PDB entry 6U5O | electron microscopy, 3.70 A resolution | chains Q and R of the 5 polymer chains in the assembly

[Chain Q (and R)]
Name: Phosphoprotein
Source organism: Human metapneumovirus (strain CAN97-83)
Notes: chain R of this document is another copy of the same molecule, construct and numbering; everything in this record applies to it too
UniProtKB: Q8B9Q8 (PHOSP_HMPVC); numbering as in UniProt (aligned over 1-294)
Chain sequence (319 residues; row label = number of the first residue in the row; numbers below 1 keep their minus sign (Met-24 is residue -24)):
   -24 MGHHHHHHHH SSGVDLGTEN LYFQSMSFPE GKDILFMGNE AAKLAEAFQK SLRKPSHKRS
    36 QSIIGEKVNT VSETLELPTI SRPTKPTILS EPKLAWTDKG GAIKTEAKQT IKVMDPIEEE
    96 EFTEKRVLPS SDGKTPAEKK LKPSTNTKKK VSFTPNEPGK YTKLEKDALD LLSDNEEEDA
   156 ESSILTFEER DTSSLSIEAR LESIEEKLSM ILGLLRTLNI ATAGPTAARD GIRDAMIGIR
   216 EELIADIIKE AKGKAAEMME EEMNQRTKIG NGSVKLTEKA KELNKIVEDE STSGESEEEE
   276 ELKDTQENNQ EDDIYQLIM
Not modelled in the structure: -24 to 170, 237-294 (chain R: -24 to 167, 220-294)
Construct notes: initiating methionine (-24); expression tag (-23 to 0)
Curated features (UniProtKB/Swiss-Prot):
  - region: Met12 to Arg28 (Binding to monomeric RNA-free nucleoprotein), Lys123 to Phe128 (Binding to host phosphatase PP1), Lys135 to Ser157 (Binding to protein M2-1), Ser169 to Asn194 (Oligomerization and binding to RNA-directed RNA polymerase L), Leu251 to Asp279 (Binding to RNA-directed RNA polymerase L), Gln281 to Met294 (Binding to the N-RNA complex)
  - modified residue (Phosphoserine): Ser106, Ser148, Ser157, Ser158, Ser168, Ser171

[How chain Q and chain R interact]
Residue-residue contacts (41; chain Q residue first):
  Glu173(Q) - Ser171(R)
  Glu173(Q) - Ile172(R)
  Leu176(Q) - Ser171(R)
  Leu176(Q) - Arg175(R)
  Leu176(Q) - Leu176(R)  hydrophobic
  Leu176(Q) - Ile179(R)
  Glu180(Q) - Arg175(R)  salt bridge
  Glu180(Q) - Ser178(R)  hydrogen bond
  Glu180(Q) - Ile179(R)
  Glu180(Q) - Lys182(R)  salt bridge
  Leu183(Q) - Ile179(R)  hydrophobic
  Leu183(Q) - Lys182(R)
  Leu183(Q) - Ile186(R)
  Ser184(Q) - Lys182(R)
  Leu187(Q) - Ile186(R)  hydrophobic
  Leu187(Q) - Leu189(R)  hydrophobic
  Leu190(Q) - Ile186(R)  hydrophobic
  Leu190(Q) - Leu189(R)  hydrophobic
  Leu190(Q) - Leu193(R)  hydrophobic
  Arg191(Q) - Leu189(R)
  Leu193(Q) - Leu193(R)  hydrophobic
  Asn194(Q) - Leu193(R)
  Thr201(Q) - Arg204(R)  hydrogen bond
  Arg204(Q) - Arg204(R)
  Asp205(Q) - Arg204(R)  salt bridge
  Asp205(Q) - Arg208(R)  hydrogen bond (backbone-side chain)
  Gly206(Q) - Arg208(R)
  Gly206(Q) - Met211(R)
  Ile207(Q) - Arg204(R)
  Ile207(Q) - Ile207(R)  hydrophobic
  Asp209(Q) - Met211(R)
  Ala210(Q) - Ile207(R)  hydrophobic
  Met211(Q) - Thr192(R)
  Met211(Q) - Ile195(R)  hydrophobic
  Met211(Q) - Ala196(R)  hydrophobic
  Leu218(Q) - Arg215(R)
  Asp221(Q) - Arg215(R)  salt bridge
  Ile222(Q) - Arg215(R)
  Ile222(Q) - Leu218(R)  hydrophobic
  Glu225(Q) - Arg215(R)  salt bridge
  Ala226(Q) - Ile219(R)
Other interface residues (no listed pair), chain Q (27 interface residues in all): Glu177, Ile179, Ile186, Thr197
Other interface residues (no listed pair), chain R (23 interface residues in all): Met185, Leu190, Asp205

[Summary]
27 residues of chain Q face 23 of chain R across their interface; the contacts include 3 hydrogen bonds and 5
salt bridges. Among the polar pairs are Glu180(Q)-Arg175(R), Glu180(Q)-Lys182(R) and Asp205(Q)-Arg204(R).
Chain Q and chain R are both Phosphoprotein (Human metapneumovirus (strain CAN97-83)); the structure,
Structure of the Human Metapneumovirus Polymerase bound to the phosphoprotein tetramer, was determined by
electron microscopy.
